PDB entry 3URE | X-ray diffraction, 1.49 A resolution | chain A

[Chain A]
Molecule: Alpha-lytic protease
Source organism: Lysobacter enzymogenes
Notes: EC 3.4.21.12
UniProtKB: P00778 (PRLA_LYSEN); the construct lacks a stretch of the UniProt sequence and is renumbered around it, so the offset changes along the chain: 16-19 = UniProt 202-205; 31-36 = UniProt 206-211; 38-44 = UniProt 212-218; 45-48 = UniProt 220-223; 13 more segments
Chain sequence (198 residues; each row starts with the number of its first residue; note: 60 numbers in that range are skipped by the numbering (no residue carries them; nothing is unmodelled there); a row labelled like 15A-15B holds insertion residues (15A, then the next letters in order)):
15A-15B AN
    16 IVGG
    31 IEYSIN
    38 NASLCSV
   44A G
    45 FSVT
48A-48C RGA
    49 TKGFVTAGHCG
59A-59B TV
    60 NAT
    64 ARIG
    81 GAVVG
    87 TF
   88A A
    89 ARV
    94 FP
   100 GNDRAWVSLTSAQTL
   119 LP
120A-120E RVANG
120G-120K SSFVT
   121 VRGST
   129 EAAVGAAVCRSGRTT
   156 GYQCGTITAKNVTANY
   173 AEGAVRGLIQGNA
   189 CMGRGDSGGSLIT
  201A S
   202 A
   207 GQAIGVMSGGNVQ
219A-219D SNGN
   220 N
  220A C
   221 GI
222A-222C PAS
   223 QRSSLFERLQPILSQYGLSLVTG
Disulfide bonds: Cys42-Cys58, Cys137-Cys159, Cys189-Cys220A
Sequence notes: engineered mutation Ile181 (Thr331 in P00778), Leu199 (Trp346 in P00778), Ile210 (Gln354 in P00778)
Curated features (UniProtKB/Swiss-Prot):
  - active site (Charge relay system): His57, Asp102, Ser195
From the paper describing this entry:
  - mutagenesis - T181I/W199L/Q210I: decreased stability
  - conformationally variable residues (side-chain flip): Phe228

[In short]
Curated annotation (UniProt) lists 3 active-site residues. The paper reports that T181I/W199L/Q210I reduce
stability; conformational variability at Phe228.
Chain A is Alpha-lytic protease (Lysobacter enzymogenes); the structure, Repack mutant (T181I, W199L, Q210I)
of alpha-Lytic Protease, was determined by X-ray diffraction together with 3URC and 3URD from the same study.
